Entry 5CVD (X-ray diffraction, 1.30 A resolution); this record covers chains A and D.

# Chain A
Molecule: N-terminal Xaa-Pro-Lys N-methyltransferase 1
From: Homo sapiens
Notes: EC 2.1.1.244
UniProtKB: Q9BV86 (NTM1A_HUMAN); numbering as in UniProt (aligned over 1-223)
Sequence (243 residues; numbered -19 to 223; the number before each row is that of its first residue; numbers below 1 keep their minus sign (Met-19 is residue -19)):
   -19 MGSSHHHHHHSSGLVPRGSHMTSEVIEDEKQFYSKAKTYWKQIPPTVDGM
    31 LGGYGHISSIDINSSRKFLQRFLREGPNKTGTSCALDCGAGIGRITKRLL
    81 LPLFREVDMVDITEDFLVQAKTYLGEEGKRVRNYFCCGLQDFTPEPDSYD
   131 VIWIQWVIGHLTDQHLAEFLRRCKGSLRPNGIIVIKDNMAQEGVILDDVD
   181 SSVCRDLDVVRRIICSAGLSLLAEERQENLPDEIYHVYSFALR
Disordered / not traced: -19 to -8
Differences from the reference sequence: expression tag (-19 to 0)
Small-molecule neighbours: S-adenosylhomocysteine (SAH): Trp20, Met30, Leu31, Cys68, Gly69, Ala70, Gly71, Arg74, Ile75, Asp91, Ile92, Thr93, Phe96, Cys117, Gly118, Leu119, Gln120, Gln135, Trp136, Val137, His140, Leu141
Swiss-Prot annotation at these positions:
  - binding site (S-adenosyl-L-methionine): Gly69, Arg74, Asp91 to Thr93, Leu119, Gln120, Gln135
  - modified residue: Met1 (N-acetylmethionine), Thr2 (N-acetylthreonine)
  - mutagenesis: Tyr19 (Y19A/F: Decreased methyltransferase activity with CENPA; Y19A: Reduced methyltransferase activity with CENPA), Trp20 (W20A/M/Y: Nearly abolishes methyltransferase activity with CENPA), Trp136 (W136L: Strongly reduces methyltransferase activity with CENPA), Asp167 (D167A: Does not affect methyltransferase activity; D167N/Q: Abolishes methyltransferase activity with CENPA), Asn168 (N168A: Decreased methyltransferase activity; N168K: Loss of methyltransferase activity), Asp177 (D177A: Induces a slight decrease in methyltransferase activity; D177K: Induces a strong decrease in methyltransferase activity; D177N: Strongly reduces methyltransferase activity with CENPA), Asp180 (D180A: Induces a decrease in methyltransferase activity; D180K: Induces a strong decrease in methyltransferase activity; D180N: Reduced methyltransferase activity with CENPA), Ser182 (S182A: Induces a slight decrease in methyltransferase activity; S182K: Induces a strong decrease in methyltransferase activity)
Reported in the primary citation:
  - contacts within the chain: Phe12-Ser181 (hydrogen bond), Cys184-Tyr215 (pi stacking)
  - binding site for N-teminal peptide from Histone H3-like centromeric protein A (chain D): Tyr19, Leu31 to Tyr34, Ile37, Trp136, Asn168, Asp180, Asp212, Glu213, Ile214, Tyr215
  - binding site for S-adenosylhomocysteine: Trp20 to Met30, Arg74, Asp91, Trp136 to Gly139
  - catalytic residues: Asp167, Asp177
  - catalytic residues: Met30, His140, Asp180 (proposed by the authors, not directly observed)
  - mutagenesis - Y19A, Y19F, W20A, W20M, W20Y, W136L, H140A, N168A, D177N (10-fold), D177N/D180N (10-fold), D180N, D212N, E213A, Y215A, Y215I: decreased catalytic activity with N-teminal peptide from Histone H3-like centromeric protein A (chain D)
  - mutagenesis - D167N, D167Q: abolished catalytic activity with N-teminal peptide from Histone H3-like centromeric protein A (chain D)

# Chain D
Molecule: N-teminal peptide from Histone H3-like centromeric protein A
From: Homo sapiens
UniProtKB: P49450 (CENPA_HUMAN); residues 1-9 here correspond to UniProt positions 2-10 (UniProt number = residue number + 1)
Sequence (9 residues; each row starts with the number of its first residue):
     1 GPRRRSRKP
Disordered / not traced: 7-9
Modified positions: Gly1 (n,N-dimethylglycine; DMG)
Swiss-Prot annotation at these positions:
  - modified residue: Ser6 (Phosphoserine)
Reported in the primary citation:
  - mutagenesis - P2E, P2G, P2R, R3E: abolished catalytic activity with N-terminal Xaa-Pro-Lys N-methyltransferase 1 (chain A)
  - mutagenesis - R3A, R4A, R5E: decreased catalytic activity with N-terminal Xaa-Pro-Lys N-methyltransferase 1 (chain A)
  - mutagenesis - R5E: abolished binding to N-terminal Xaa-Pro-Lys N-methyltransferase 1 (chain A)

# How chain A and chain D interact
Residue-residue contacts (21):
  Tyr19(A) - Arg3(D)  hydrogen bond
  Trp20(A) - Gly1(D)
  Met30(A) - Gly1(D)
  Leu31(A) - Pro2(D)
  Gly32(A) - Arg3(D)
  Tyr34(A) - Pro2(D)  hydrophobic
  Ile37(A) - Pro2(D)  hydrophobic
  Trp136(A) - Gly1(D)
  Trp136(A) - Pro2(D)  hydrophobic
  Asn168(A) - Gly1(D)  hydrogen bond (side chain-backbone)
  Asp180(A) - Arg3(D)  salt bridge
  Asp212(A) - Arg5(D)  hydrogen bond (backbone-side chain)
  Glu213(A) - Arg4(D)
  Glu213(A) - Arg5(D)  hydrogen bond (backbone-backbone)
  Ile214(A) - Pro2(D)  hydrophobic
  Ile214(A) - Arg3(D)
  Ile214(A) - Arg5(D)  hydrogen bond (backbone-side chain)
  Tyr215(A) - Arg3(D)  hydrogen bond (backbone-backbone)
  Tyr215(A) - Arg4(D)
  Tyr215(A) - Arg5(D)
  Tyr215(A) - Ser6(D)  hydrogen bond (side chain-backbone)
Also at the interface, not in a pair above, chain A (16 interface residues in all): Ile175, Asp177
The authors on this interface:
  - residue pairs: Pro2(D)-Trp136(A) (hydrophobic contact), Arg3(D)-Asp180(A) (salt bridge)

# In short
16 residues of chain A and 6 residues of chain D are in contact; the contacts include 7 hydrogen bonds and 1
salt bridge. Polar contacts include Asp180(A)-Arg3(D), Tyr19(A)-Arg3(D) and Asn168(A)-Gly1(D). The paper
describes a hydrophobic contact between Pro2(D) and Trp136(A); a salt bridge between Arg3(D) and Asp180(A).
The paper reports catalytic residues Asp167(A), Asp177(A) and Met30(A) among others; Y19A, Y19F and W20A of
chain A, among others, reduce catalytic activity with N-teminal peptide from Histone H3-like centromeric
protein A (chain D); 24 substitutions were tested in all.
Chain A is N-terminal Xaa-Pro-Lys N-methyltransferase 1 and chain D is N-teminal peptide from Histone H3-like
centromeric protein A, both from Homo sapiens; the structure, Crystal structure of human NRMT1 in complex with
alpha-N-dimethylated human CENP-A peptide, was determined by X-ray diffraction, deposited together with 5CVE.
